3LOX - chains B and C of the 4 polymer chains in the assembly; structure by X-ray diffraction, 2.65 A resolution.

Chain B:
Molecule: HCV NS4a(21-39) peptide
Amino-acid sequence (23 residues; each row starts with the number of its first residue):
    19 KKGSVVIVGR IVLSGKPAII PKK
Unresolved in the structure: 19

Chain C:
Molecule: HCV NS3 Protease
Source organism: Hepatitis C virus subtype 1a
UniProt: Q9ELS8 (Q9ELS8_9HEPC); residues 1-181 here correspond to UniProt positions 1027-1207 (UniProt number = residue number + 1026)
Amino-acid sequence (200 residues; row label = number of the first residue in the row; numbers below 1 keep their minus sign (Met-10 is residue -10)):
   -10 MASMTGGQQM GAPITAYAQQ TRGLLGCIIT SLTGRDKNQV EGEVQIVSTA TQTFLATCIN
    50 GVCWTVYHGA GTRTIASPKG PVIQMYTNVD QDLVGWPAPQ GSRSLTPCTC GSSDLYLVTR
   110 HADVIPVRRR GDSRGSLLSP RPISYLKGSS GGPLLCPAGH AVGLFRAAVC TRGVAKAVDF
   170 IPVENLETTM RSGSHHHHHH
Unresolved in the structure: -10 to 28, 180-189
Construct notes: expression tag (-10 to 0, 182-189); conflict Arg119 (Gln1145 in Q9ELS8)
Metal / ion sites: Zn2+: Cys97, Cys99, Cys145

How chain B and chain C interact:
Residue-residue contacts (7):
  Lys34(B) with Val113(C)
  Pro35(B) with Ala111(C); Val113(C), hydrophobic
  Ala36(B) with Ala111(C)
  Ile37(B) with Arg109(C)
  Ile38(B) with Glu30(C); Gly31(C)
Interface residues without a listed pair, chain C (9 interface residues in all): Val29, Ile35, Val107, His110

In short:
5 residues of chain B and 9 residues of chain C are in contact. Cys97(C), Cys99(C) and Cys145(C) coordinate
Zn2+.
Chain B is HCV NS4a(21-39) peptide and chain C is HCV NS3 Protease (Hepatitis C virus subtype 1a); the
structure, HCV NS3-4a protease domain with a ketoamide inhibitor derivative of Boceprevir bound, was
determined by X-ray diffraction.
